Entry 4RHV (X-ray diffraction, 3.00 A resolution); this record covers chains 1 and 2 of the 4 polymer chains in the assembly.

Chain 1:
Protein: Human rhinovirus 14 coat protein (subunit VP1)
Source organism: Human rhinovirus 14
UniProtKB: P03303 (POLG_HRV14); residues 1-289 here correspond to UniProt positions 567-855 (UniProt number = residue number + 566)
Amino-acid sequence (289 residues; each row starts with the number of its first residue):
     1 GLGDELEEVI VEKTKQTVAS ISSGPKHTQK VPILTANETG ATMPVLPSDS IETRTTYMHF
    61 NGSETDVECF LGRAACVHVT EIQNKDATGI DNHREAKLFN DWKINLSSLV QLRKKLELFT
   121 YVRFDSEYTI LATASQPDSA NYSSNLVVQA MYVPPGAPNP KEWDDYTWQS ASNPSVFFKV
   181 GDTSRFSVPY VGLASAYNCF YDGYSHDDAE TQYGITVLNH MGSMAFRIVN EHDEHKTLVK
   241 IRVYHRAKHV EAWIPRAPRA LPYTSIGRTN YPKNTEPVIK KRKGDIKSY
Not modelled in the structure: 1-16

Chain 2:
Protein: Human rhinovirus 14 coat protein (subunit VP2)
Source organism: Human rhinovirus 14
UniProtKB: P03303 (POLG_HRV14); residues 1-262 here correspond to UniProt positions 69-330 (UniProt number = residue number + 68)
Amino-acid sequence (262 residues; row label = number of the first residue in the row):
     1 SPNVEACGYS DRVQQITLGN STITTQEAAN AVVCYAEWPE YLPDVDASDV NKTSKPDTSV
    61 CRFYTLDSKT WTTGSKGWCW KLPDALKDMG VFGQNMFFHS LGRSGYTVHV QCNATKFHSG
   121 CLLVVVIPEH QLASHEGGNV SVKYTFTHPG ERGIDLSSAN EVGGPVKDVL YNMNGTLLGN
   181 LLIFPHQFIN LRTNNTATIV IPYINSVPID SMTRHNNVSL MVIPIAPLTV PTGATPSLPI
   241 TVTIAPMCTE FSGIRSKSIV PQ
Not modelled in the structure: 1-7
Sequence notes: conflict Leu170 (Ile239 in P03303)

How chain 1 and chain 2 interact:
Contacting residue pairs (105; chain 1 residue first):
  Asn37(1) - Phe188(2)
  Glu38(1) - Gln187(2)
  Glu38(1) - Phe188(2)  hydrogen bond (backbone-backbone)
  Glu38(1) - Asn190(2)  hydrogen bond
  Glu38(1) - Thr193(2)  hydrogen bond
  Glu38(1) - Asn194(2)
  Thr39(1) - Ala29(2)
  Thr39(1) - Val32(2)
  Thr39(1) - Gln187(2)  hydrogen bond (backbone-side chain)
  Gly40(1) - His186(2)
  Thr120(1) - Glu129(2)
  Tyr121(1) - Glu129(2)  hydrogen bond
  Tyr121(1) - Ile204(2)
  Tyr121(1) - Asn205(2)
  Tyr121(1) - Ser206(2)
  Ala194(1) - Ser206(2)
  Ala194(1) - Val207(2)  hydrophobic
  Ser195(1) - Ser206(2)  hydrogen bond (backbone-backbone)
  Asn198(1) - Glu129(2)
  Asn198(1) - Ser206(2)  hydrogen bond
  Phe200(1) - Glu129(2)
  Phe200(1) - Gln131(2)
  Tyr201(1) - Glu129(2)
  Tyr201(1) - Gln131(2)  hydrogen bond (backbone-side chain)
  Tyr201(1) - Arg214(2)
  Tyr201(1) - His215(2)
  Asp202(1) - Lys81(2)  salt bridge
  Asp202(1) - Glu129(2)  hydrogen bond (backbone-side chain)
  Asp202(1) - His130(2)
  Asp202(1) - Gln131(2)
  Asp202(1) - His215(2)
  Asp202(1) - Asn216(2)  hydrogen bond (backbone-backbone)
  Gly203(1) - Arg214(2)
  Gly203(1) - His215(2)
  Tyr204(1) - Val142(2)  hydrogen bond (side chain-backbone)
  Tyr204(1) - Lys143(2)
  Tyr204(1) - Tyr144(2)  hydrogen bond (side chain-backbone)
  Tyr204(1) - Thr147(2)  hydrogen bond
  Tyr204(1) - His148(2)
  Tyr204(1) - Arg214(2)  hydrogen bond (backbone-backbone)
  Ser205(1) - Arg214(2)  hydrogen bond (backbone-side chain)
  His206(1) - Arg214(2)
  Asp207(1) - Tyr144(2)  hydrogen bond
  Asp207(1) - Thr213(2)  hydrogen bond
  Asp207(1) - Arg214(2)  hydrogen bond (side chain-backbone)
  Asp207(1) - Val260(2)
  Asp207(1) - Pro261(2)
  Asp208(1) - Tyr144(2)
  Asp208(1) - Pro261(2)
  Ala209(1) - Pro261(2)
  Glu210(1) - Lys143(2)  salt bridge
  Gln212(1) - Ser141(2)
  Tyr213(1) - His130(2)
  Tyr213(1) - Gln131(2)
  Tyr213(1) - Leu132(2)  hydrogen bond (side chain-backbone)
  Tyr213(1) - Ser141(2)  hydrogen bond (backbone-side chain)
  Tyr213(1) - Val142(2)
  Tyr213(1) - Thr147(2)
  Gly214(1) - Gln131(2)
  Ile254(1) - Tyr35(2)
  Ile254(1) - Pro128(2)  hydrophobic
  Ile254(1) - Ile204(2)  hydrophobic
  Pro255(1) - Ile183(2)  hydrophobic
  Pro255(1) - Phe184(2)
  Arg256(1) - Pro128(2)  hydrogen bond (side chain-backbone)
  Arg256(1) - Glu129(2)  hydrogen bond (side chain-backbone)
  Arg256(1) - Ile183(2)
  Arg256(1) - Phe184(2)
  Ala257(1) - Thr176(2)
  Ala257(1) - Asn180(2)
  Ala257(1) - Ile183(2)
  Pro258(1) - Thr176(2)
  Pro258(1) - Asn180(2)
  Arg259(1) - Asn174(2)  hydrogen bond (side chain-backbone)
  Arg259(1) - Gly175(2)
  Arg259(1) - Thr176(2)
  Ala260(1) - Gly175(2)  hydrogen bond (backbone-backbone)
  Ala260(1) - Leu177(2)  hydrophobic
  Leu261(1) - Tyr171(2)  hydrophobic
  Leu261(1) - Gly175(2)  hydrogen bond (backbone-backbone)
  Thr264(1) - Gly138(2)  hydrogen bond (side chain-backbone)
  Ser265(1) - Gly138(2)
  Ser265(1) - Asn139(2)
  Gly267(1) - Gln131(2)  hydrogen bond (backbone-side chain)
  Arg268(1) - Gln131(2)
  Arg268(1) - Asn139(2)
  Thr269(1) - Gln131(2)  hydrogen bond (side chain-backbone)
  Thr269(1) - Leu132(2)  hydrogen bond (side chain-backbone)
  Thr269(1) - Ala133(2)  hydrogen bond (side chain-backbone)
  Thr269(1) - Asn174(2)
  Asn270(1) - Ala133(2)
  Asn270(1) - Ser134(2)  hydrogen bond (side chain-backbone)
  Asn270(1) - Gly137(2)  hydrogen bond (side chain-backbone)
  Asn270(1) - Gly138(2)  hydrogen bond (side chain-backbone)
  Asn270(1) - Asn139(2)
  Asn270(1) - Val140(2)  hydrogen bond (side chain-backbone)
  Tyr271(1) - Gly137(2)
  Tyr271(1) - Val166(2)
  Tyr271(1) - Asp168(2)  hydrogen bond
  Tyr271(1) - Tyr171(2)
  Tyr271(1) - Gly175(2)
  Lys273(1) - His135(2)
  Lys273(1) - Glu136(2)
  Val278(1) - Tyr171(2)
  Ile279(1) - Leu170(2)  hydrophobic
Also at the interface, not in a pair above, chain 1 (45 interface residues in all): Ala196, Thr211, Leu218, Thr275
Also at the interface, not in a pair above, chain 2 (53 interface residues in all): Asn30, Ile127, Met173

Summary:
The interface between chain 1 and chain 2 involves 45 residues on one side and 53 on the other; the contacts
include 35 hydrogen bonds and 2 salt bridges. Among the polar pairs are Asp202(1)-Lys81(2),
Glu210(1)-Lys143(2) and Glu38(1)-Asn190(2).
Chain 1 is Human rhinovirus 14 coat protein (subunit VP1) and chain 2 is Human rhinovirus 14 coat protein
(subunit VP2), both from Human rhinovirus 14; the structure, The use of molecular-replacement phases for the
refinement of the human rhinovirus 14 structure, was determined by X-ray diffraction.
